PDB entry 5L6B | X-ray diffraction, 2.60 A resolution | chains K and W of the 28 polymer chains in the assembly

== Chain K ==
Molecule: Proteasome subunit beta type-8, Proteasome subunit beta type-5
Organism: Mus musculus
Notes: EC 3.4.25.1
UniProtKB: chimeric construct of P28063, P30656: residues 1-138 from P28063 (PSB8_MOUSE) positions 73-210 (UniProt number = residue number + 72); residues 139-211 from P30656 positions 215-287 (UniProt number = residue number + 76)
Chain sequence (211 residues; numbered 1 to 211; the number before each row is that of its first residue):
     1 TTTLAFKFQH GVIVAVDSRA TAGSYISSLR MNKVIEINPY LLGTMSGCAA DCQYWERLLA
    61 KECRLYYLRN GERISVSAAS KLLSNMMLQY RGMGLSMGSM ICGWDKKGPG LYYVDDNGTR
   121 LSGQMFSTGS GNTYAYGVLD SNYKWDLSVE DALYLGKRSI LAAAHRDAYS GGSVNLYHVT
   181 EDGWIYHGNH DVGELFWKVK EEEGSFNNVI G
Covalently attached groups: compound 04C linked to Thr-1
Bound ions: Mg2+: Ala-164, Asp-167, Ser-170 (shared with Asp-204(W) of chain W)
Residues lining bound ligands: 04C (1,2,4-trideoxy-4-methyl-2-{[N-(morpholin-4-ylacetyl)-L-alanyl-O-methyl-L-tyrosyl]amino}-1-phenyl-D-xylitol): Arg-19, Ala-20, Thr-21, Ser-27, Met-31, Asn-32, Lys-33, Met-45, Ser-46, Gly-47, Cys-48, Ala-49, Ser-96, Ser-130, Tyr-169
From the paper describing this entry:
  - binding site for 04C: Thr-1
  - catalytic residues: Thr-1 (citing earlier work)

== Chain W ==
Molecule: Proteasome subunit beta type-3
Organism: Saccharomyces cerevisiae (strain ATCC 204508 / S288c)
Notes: EC 3.4.25.1
UniProtKB: P25451 (PSB3_YEAST); residues 0-204 here correspond to UniProt positions 1-205 (UniProt number = residue number + 1)
Chain sequence (205 residues; row label = number of the first residue in the row; numbering starts at 0):
     0 MSDPSSINGG IVVAMTGKDC VAIACDLRLG SQSLGVSNKF EKIFHYGHVF LGITGLATDV
    60 TTLNEMFRYK TNLYKLKEER AIEPETFTQL VSSSLYERRF GPYFVGPVVA GINSKSGKPF
   120 IAGFDLIGCI DEAKDFIVSG TASDQLFGMC ESLYEPNLEP EDLFETISQA LLNAADRDAL
   180 SGWGAVVYII KKDEVVKRYL KMRQD
Not modelled in the structure: 0
Swiss-Prot annotation at these positions:
  - modified residue: Ser-30 (Phosphoserine)
  - cross-link: Lys-69 (Glycyl lysine isopeptide (Lys-Gly) (interchain with G-Cter in ubiquitin))
Bound ions: Mg2+: Asp-204 (shared with Ala-164(K), Asp-167(K), Ser-170(K) of chain K)
Residues lining bound ligands: 04C (1,2,4-trideoxy-4-methyl-2-{[N-(morpholin-4-ylacetyl)-L-alanyl-O-methyl-L-tyrosyl]amino}-1-phenyl-D-xylitol): Asp-124, Leu-125, Ile-126, Cys-128

== Chain K / chain W interface ==
Residue-residue contacts (44):
  Arg-19(K) / Asp-204(W)  salt bridge
  Ser-24(K) / Asp-177(W)  hydrogen bond
  Ser-24(K) / Ala-178(W)  hydrogen bond (backbone-backbone)
  Ser-24(K) / Leu-179(W)
  Tyr-25(K) / Gln-144(W)
  Tyr-25(K) / Arg-176(W)
  Ile-26(K) / Asp-175(W)
  Ile-26(K) / Arg-176(W)  hydrogen bond (backbone-side chain)
  Ile-26(K) / Asp-177(W)
  Ile-26(K) / Ala-178(W)
  Ser-27(K) / Arg-176(W)  hydrogen bond (backbone-side chain)
  Ser-28(K) / Arg-176(W)
  Leu-29(K) / Asp-175(W)
  Leu-29(K) / Arg-176(W)
  Tyr-134(K) / Leu-33(W)
  Ala-164(K) / Asp-204(W)
  His-165(K) / Trp-182(W)  hydrogen bond (backbone-side chain)
  His-165(K) / Gln-203(W)  hydrogen bond (side chain-backbone)
  Arg-166(K) / Ser-32(W)
  Arg-166(K) / Gly-34(W)  hydrogen bond (side chain-backbone)
  Arg-166(K) / Val-35(W)
  Arg-166(K) / Trp-182(W)
  Asp-167(K) / Ser-32(W)
  Ala-168(K) / Arg-27(W)
  Ala-168(K) / Ser-32(W)  hydrogen bond (backbone-backbone)
  Ala-168(K) / Ala-178(W)
  Tyr-169(K) / Ser-32(W)
  Ser-170(K) / Asp-204(W)
  Gly-171(K) / Asp-204(W)
  Gly-172(K) / Arg-202(W)  hydrogen bond (backbone-side chain)
  Gly-172(K) / Asp-204(W)  hydrogen bond (backbone-side chain)
  Asp-191(K) / Arg-202(W)  salt bridge
  Val-192(K) / Asp-204(W)
  Gly-193(K) / Arg-202(W)
  Phe-196(K) / Gln-203(W)
  Trp-197(K) / Lys-200(W)
  Trp-197(K) / Met-201(W)
  Trp-197(K) / Gln-203(W)
  Asn-208(K) / Asn-37(W)
  Asn-208(K) / Lys-38(W)  hydrogen bond (backbone-side chain)
  Val-209(K) / Asn-37(W)
  Val-209(K) / Gln-203(W)
  Ile-210(K) / Lys-38(W)
  Gly-211(K) / Lys-200(W)
Interface residues without a listed pair, chain K (27 interface residues in all): Thr-21
Interface residues without a listed pair, chain W (21 interface residues in all): Gln-31, Thr-140

== Overview ==
27 residues of chain K and 21 residues of chain W are in contact; the contacts include 11 hydrogen bonds and 2
salt bridges. Among the polar pairs are Arg-19(K)/Asp-204(W), Asp-191(K)/Arg-202(W) and Ser-24(K)/Asp-177(W).
Chain W binds compound 04C. From the paper: the catalytic residue Thr-1(K); a binding site for 04C at
Thr-1(K).
Chain K is Proteasome subunit beta type-8, Proteasome subunit beta type-5 (Mus musculus) and chain W is
Proteasome subunit beta type-3 (Saccharomyces cerevisiae (strain ATCC 204508 / S288c)); the structure, Yeast
20S proteasome with mouse beta5i (1-138) and mouse beta6 (97-111; 118-133) in complex with ONX ..., was
determined by X-ray diffraction, deposited together with 5L52, 5L54, 5L55, 5L5A, 5L5B, 5L5D and 30 further
entries.
